6KW5 - chains O and N of the 28 polymer chains in the assembly; structure by electron microscopy, 10.13 A resolution (very low resolution: no residue pairs are listed; an interface is given only as per-side residue counts).

Chain O:
Molecule: Histone H2A
Source organism: Xenopus laevis
Reference sequence: Q6AZJ8 (Q6AZJ8_XENLA); residues 0-129 here correspond to UniProt positions 1-130 (UniProt number = residue number + 1)
Amino-acid sequence (130 residues; each row starts with the number of its first residue; numbering starts at 0):
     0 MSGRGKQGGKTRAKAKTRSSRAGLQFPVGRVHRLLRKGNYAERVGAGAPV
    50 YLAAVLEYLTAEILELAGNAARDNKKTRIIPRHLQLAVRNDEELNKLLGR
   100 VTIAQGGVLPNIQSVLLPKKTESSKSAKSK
Not modelled in the structure: 0-11, 119-129

Chain N:
Molecule: DNA 167
Sequence (167 nucleotides; numbered -19 to 147; the number before each row is that of its first residue; numbers below 1 keep their minus sign (DC-19 is residue -19)):
   -19 CTAGTACTTCTCGACAAGCTTCAGGATGTATATATCTGACACGTGCCTGG
    31 AGACTAGGGAGTAATCCCCTTGGCGGTTAAAACGCGGGGGACAGCGCGTA
    81 CGTGCGTTTAAGCGGTGCTAGAGCTGTCTACGACCAATTGAGCGGCCTCG
   131 GCACCGGGATTCTCATC
Not modelled in the structure: -19 to 0, 147

Interface between chain O and chain N:
At this resolution (10 A) residue pairs are not listed: 10 residues of chain O and 10 of chain N lie at the interface.

Overview:
Chain O and chain N each contribute 10 residues to their interface.
Here chain O is Histone H2A (Xenopus laevis) and chain N is DNA 167. Entry 6KW5 (The ClassC RSC-Nucleosome
Complex) was determined by electron microscopy.
